Entry 7OP2 (X-ray diffraction, 1.59 A resolution); this record covers chains A and C of the 3 polymer chains in the assembly.

== Chain A (and C) ==
Protein: Fiber
From: Chimpanzee adenovirus Y25
Notes: chain C of this document is another copy of the same molecule, construct and numbering; everything in this record applies to it too
Reference sequence: G9G864 (G9G864_9ADEN); residues 186-372 here correspond to UniProt positions 257-443 (UniProt number = residue number + 71)
Amino-acid sequence (187 residues; row label = number of the first residue in the row):
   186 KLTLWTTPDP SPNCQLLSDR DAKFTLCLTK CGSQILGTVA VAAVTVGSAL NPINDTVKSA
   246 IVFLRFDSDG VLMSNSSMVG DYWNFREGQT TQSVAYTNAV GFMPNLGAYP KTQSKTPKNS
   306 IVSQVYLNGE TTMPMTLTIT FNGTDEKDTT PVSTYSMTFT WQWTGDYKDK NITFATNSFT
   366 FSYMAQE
Bound ions: Ca2+ site 1: Glu331, Asp333 (shared with 2 residues of chain G); Ca2+ site 2: Lys353, Lys355 (shared with 2 residues of chain G)

== Chain A / chain C interface ==
Residue-residue contacts - 46 pairs, chain A then chain C:
  Cys216(A) - Thr214(C)
  Cys216(A) - Cys216(C)  hydrophobic
  Ser218(A) - Thr188(C)  hydrogen bond
  Ser218(A) - Cys212(C)
  Ser218(A) - Thr214(C)  hydrogen bond
  Ser218(A) - Arg271(C)
  Gln219(A) - Cys212(C)
  Gln219(A) - Thr214(C)  hydrogen bond
  Gln219(A) - Leu221(C)
  Gln219(A) - Gly222(C)
  Gln219(A) - Thr223(C)
  Asn290(A) - Pro193(C)
  Asn290(A) - Gln274(C)
  Gly292(A) - Asp194(C)
  Ala293(A) - Pro193(C)
  Tyr294(A) - Ser363(C)
  Lys300(A) - Asn313(C)  hydrogen bond (side chain-backbone)
  Lys300(A) - Glu315(C)  salt bridge
  Pro302(A) - Asn313(C)
  Pro302(A) - Thr361(C)
  Pro302(A) - Asn362(C)  hydrogen bond (backbone-side chain)
  Lys303(A) - Pro193(C)  hydrogen bond (side chain-backbone)
  Lys303(A) - Thr210(C)  hydrogen bond
  Lys303(A) - Ala225(C)
  Lys303(A) - Thr361(C)
  Lys303(A) - Ser363(C)  hydrogen bond (backbone-side chain)
  Ser305(A) - Asn362(C)
  Ser305(A) - Ser363(C)  hydrogen bond (backbone-backbone)
  Ile306(A) - Ser363(C)
  Val307(A) - Tyr311(C)
  Val307(A) - Thr316(C)
  Val307(A) - Asn362(C)
  Gln309(A) - Gln309(C)
  Gln309(A) - Tyr311(C)
  Thr321(A) - Thr316(C)
  Phe366(A) - Thr365(C)
  Ser367(A) - Gly222(C)
  Ser367(A) - Thr223(C)
  Ser367(A) - Thr365(C)  hydrogen bond
  Met369(A) - Pro193(C)  hydrophobic
  Met369(A) - Thr210(C)
  Met369(A) - Cys212(C)  hydrophobic
  Ala370(A) - Arg271(C)  hydrogen bond (backbone-side chain)
  Gln371(A) - Arg271(C)
  Gln371(A) - Gln274(C)
  Glu372(A) - Arg271(C)
Other interface residues (no listed pair), chain A (24 interface residues in all): Lys186, Leu221, Ser308
Other interface residues (no listed pair), chain C (27 interface residues in all): Trp190, Pro195, Leu213, Gly314, Ala360

== Overview ==
24 residues of chain A and 27 residues of chain C are in contact, with 11 hydrogen bonds and 1 salt bridge.
Polar contacts include Lys300(A)-Glu315(C), Ser218(A)-Thr188(C) and Ser218(A)-Thr214(C). Glu331(A) and
Asp333(A) form the Ca2+ site 1. Lys353(A) and Lys355(A) form the Ca2+ site 2.
Both chains are Fiber (Chimpanzee adenovirus Y25). Entry 7OP2 (Chadox1/ Chimpanzee adenovirus Y25 fiber knob
protein) was determined by X-ray diffraction (same publication as 7RD1).
